Entry 2HVW (X-ray diffraction, 1.67 A resolution); this record covers chains B and C of the 3 polymer chains in the assembly.

[Chain B (and C)]
Protein: deoxycytidylate deaminase
Organism: Streptococcus mutans
Notes: EC 3.5.4.12; chain C of this document is another copy of the same molecule, construct and numbering; everything in this record applies to it too
UniProtKB: Q8DSE5 (Q8DSE5_STRMU); numbering as in UniProt (aligned over 1-150)
Sequence (184 residues; row label = number of the first residue in the row; numbers below 1 keep their minus sign (Met-33 is residue -33)):
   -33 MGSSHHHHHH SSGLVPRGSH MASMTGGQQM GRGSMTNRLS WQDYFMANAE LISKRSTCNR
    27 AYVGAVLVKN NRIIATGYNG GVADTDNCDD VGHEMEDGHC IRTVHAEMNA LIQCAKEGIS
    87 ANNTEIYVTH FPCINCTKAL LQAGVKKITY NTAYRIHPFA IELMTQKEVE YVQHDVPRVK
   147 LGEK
Not modelled in the structure: -33 to 3, 150
Differences from the reference sequence: expression tag (-33 to 0)
Bound ions: Zn2+ site 1: Cys24, Cys54, His59, Cys66; Zn2+ site 2: His71, Cys99, Cys102 (together with 3,4-dihydro-2'-deoxyuridine-5'-monophosphate)
Residues lining bound ligands:
  - 2'-deoxycytidine-5'-triphosphate (DCP), molecule 1: Arg4, Trp7, Tyr10, Asn37, Arg38
  - 2'-deoxycytidine-5'-triphosphate (DCP), molecule 2: Arg21, Thr23, Thr42, Gly43, Tyr44, Gly46, Gly47, Ala49, Asp50, Asn53, Val70, Asn75
  - 3,4-dihydro-2'-deoxyuridine-5'-monophosphate (DDN): Cys24, Arg26, Ala27, Val29, Asn45, Gly64, His65, Cys66, Thr69, His71, Ala72, Glu73, Phe97, Pro98, Cys99, Cys102, Tyr120, Arg121
  - 1,4-diethylene dioxide (DIO): Ser19, Lys20, Arg21, Ser22, Tyr28

[Interface between chain B and chain C]
Residue-residue contacts (75; chain B residue first):
  Arg4(B) - Lys20(C)
  Arg4(B) - Arg21(C)  hydrogen bond (side chain-backbone)
  Arg4(B) - Thr23(C)
  Leu5(B) - Lys20(C)
  Leu5(B) - Arg21(C)  hydrogen bond (backbone-side chain)
  Trp7(B) - Arg21(C)
  Trp7(B) - Tyr44(C)
  Tyr10(B) - Leu17(C)
  Tyr10(B) - Ile18(C)  hydrogen bond (side chain-backbone)
  Tyr10(B) - Arg21(C)
  Tyr10(B) - Tyr44(C)
  Ala13(B) - Leu17(C)
  Ala13(B) - Leu147(C)
  Asn14(B) - Asn14(C)  hydrogen bond
  Asn14(B) - Leu17(C)
  Asn14(B) - Ile18(C)
  Glu16(B) - Leu147(C)
  Glu16(B) - Gly148(C)  hydrogen bond (side chain-backbone)
  Leu17(B) - Tyr10(C)
  Leu17(B) - Ala13(C)
  Leu17(B) - Asn14(C)
  Leu17(B) - Leu147(C)  hydrophobic
  Ile18(B) - Tyr10(C)  hydrogen bond (backbone-side chain)
  Ile18(B) - Asn14(C)
  Ile18(B) - Ile39(C)  hydrophobic
  Lys20(B) - Arg4(C)
  Lys20(B) - Leu5(C)
  Lys20(B) - Leu147(C)
  Arg21(B) - Arg4(C)  hydrogen bond (backbone-side chain)
  Arg21(B) - Leu5(C)  hydrogen bond (side chain-backbone)
  Arg21(B) - Ser6(C)
  Arg21(B) - Trp7(C)
  Arg21(B) - Tyr10(C)
  Thr23(B) - Arg4(C)
  Arg38(B) - Thr42(C)  hydrogen bond (side chain-backbone)
  Arg38(B) - Asn75(C)  hydrogen bond (side chain-backbone)
  Arg38(B) - Gln79(C)  hydrogen bond
  Ile39(B) - Ile18(C)  hydrophobic
  Ile39(B) - Ile40(C)
  Ile39(B) - Ala41(C)
  Ile39(B) - Gln79(C)  hydrogen bond (backbone-side chain)
  Ile40(B) - Ile39(C)
  Ala41(B) - Ile39(C)
  Thr42(B) - Arg38(C)  hydrogen bond (backbone-side chain)
  Tyr44(B) - Trp7(C)
  Tyr44(B) - Tyr10(C)
  Asn75(B) - Arg38(C)  hydrogen bond (backbone-side chain)
  Gln79(B) - Arg38(C)  hydrogen bond
  Gln79(B) - Ile39(C)  hydrogen bond (side chain-backbone)
  Ile85(B) - Ile85(C)  hydrophobic
  Val142(B) - Gly148(C)
  Pro143(B) - Leu147(C)
  Pro143(B) - Gly148(C)
  Arg144(B) - Lys146(C)
  Arg144(B) - Leu147(C)
  Arg144(B) - Gly148(C)  hydrogen bond (side chain-backbone)
  Arg144(B) - Glu149(C)
  Val145(B) - Val145(C)
  Val145(B) - Lys146(C)
  Val145(B) - Leu147(C)  hydrogen bond (backbone-backbone)
  Lys146(B) - Arg144(C)
  Lys146(B) - Val145(C)
  Lys146(B) - Lys146(C)
  Leu147(B) - Ala13(C)
  Leu147(B) - Glu16(C)
  Leu147(B) - Leu17(C)  hydrophobic
  Leu147(B) - Lys20(C)
  Leu147(B) - Pro143(C)
  Leu147(B) - Arg144(C)
  Leu147(B) - Val145(C)  hydrogen bond (backbone-backbone)
  Gly148(B) - Glu16(C)  hydrogen bond (backbone-side chain)
  Gly148(B) - Val142(C)
  Gly148(B) - Pro143(C)
  Gly148(B) - Arg144(C)  hydrogen bond (backbone-side chain)
  Glu149(B) - Arg144(C)
Also at the interface, not in a pair above, chain B (36 interface residues in all): Ser6, Ser22, Lys35, Asn36, Gly43, Lys82, Glu83
Also at the interface, not in a pair above, chain C (37 interface residues in all): Ser22, Lys35, Asn36, Gly43, Ala76, Lys82, Glu83

[Summary]
Chain B and chain C form an interface of 36 and 37 residues respectively; the contacts include 21 hydrogen
bonds. Polar pairs include Arg4(B)-Arg21(C), Leu5(B)-Arg21(C) and Tyr10(B)-Ile18(C). Chain B binds
2'-deoxycytidine-5'-triphosphate, 3,4-dihydro-2'-deoxyuridine-5'-monophosphate and 1,4-diethylene dioxide.
Cys24(B), Cys54(B), His59(B) and Cys66(B) coordinate Zn2+ site 1.
Chain B and chain C are both deoxycytidylate deaminase (Streptococcus mutans); the structure, Crystal
structure of dCMP deaminase from Streptococcus mutans, was determined by X-ray diffraction.
